PDB entry 7MB4 | X-ray diffraction, 1.83 A resolution | chains A and B of the 4 polymer chains in the assembly

[Chain A (and B)]
Protein: 3C-like proteinase
Source organism: Severe acute respiratory syndrome coronavirus 2
Notes: EC 3.4.22.69; chain B of this document is another copy of the same molecule, construct and numbering; everything in this record applies to it too
UniProt: P0DTD1 (R1AB_SARS2); residues 1-306 here correspond to UniProt positions 3264-3569 (UniProt number = residue number + 3263)
Amino-acid sequence (306 residues; row label = number of the first residue in the row):
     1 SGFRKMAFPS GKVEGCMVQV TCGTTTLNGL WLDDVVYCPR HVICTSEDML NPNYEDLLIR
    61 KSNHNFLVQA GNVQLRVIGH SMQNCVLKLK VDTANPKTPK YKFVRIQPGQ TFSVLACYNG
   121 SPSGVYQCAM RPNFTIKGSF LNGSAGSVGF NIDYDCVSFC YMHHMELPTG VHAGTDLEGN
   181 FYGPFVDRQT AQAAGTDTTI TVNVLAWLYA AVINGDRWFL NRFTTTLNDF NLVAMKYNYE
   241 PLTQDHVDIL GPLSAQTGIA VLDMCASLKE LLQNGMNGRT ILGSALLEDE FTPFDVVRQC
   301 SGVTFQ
Disordered / not traced: 306
Differences from the reference sequence: engineered mutation Ala145 (Cys3408 in P0DTD1)
UniProt features mapped onto this chain:
  - active site: His41 (For 3CL-PRO activity)
  - site: Gln306 (Cleavage)
  - cross-link (Glycyl lysine isopeptide (Lys-Gly)): Lys5 (interchain with G-Cter in ubiquitin), Lys90 (interchain with G-Cter in ubiquitin)

[Interface between chain A and chain B]
Residue-residue contacts (91):
  Ser1(A) with Gly138(B); Ser139(B); Phe140(B), hydrogen bond (backbone-backbone); Glu166(B), hydrogen bond; Gly170(B); His172(B), hydrogen bond (backbone-side chain)
  Gly2(A) with Gly138(B); Ser139(B), hydrogen bond (backbone-side chain)
  Phe3(A) with Gly138(B)
  Arg4(A) with Lys5(B); Tyr126(B); Gln127(B), hydrogen bond (side chain-backbone); Lys137(B), hydrogen bond (side chain-backbone); Glu290(B), salt bridge
  Lys5(A) with Arg4(B); Tyr126(B)
  Met6(A) with Ser123(B); Gly124(B); Val125(B); Tyr126(B), hydrophobic
  Ala7(A) with Gly124(B); Val125(B), hydrogen bond (backbone-backbone)
  Pro9(A) with Ser10(B); Glu14(B); Pro122(B), hydrophobic; Ser123(B); Gly124(B)
  Ser10(A) with Pro9(B); Ser10(B), hydrogen bond (side chain-backbone); Glu14(B), hydrogen bond (backbone-side chain)
  Gly11(A) with Gly11(B); Glu14(B), hydrogen bond (backbone-side chain)
  Glu14(A) with Pro9(B); Ser10(B), hydrogen bond (side chain-backbone); Gly11(B), hydrogen bond (side chain-backbone)
  Tyr118(A) with Thr304(B)
  Ser121(A) with Thr304(B)
  Pro122(A) with Pro9(B), hydrophobic; Thr304(B); Phe305(B), hydrogen bond (backbone-backbone)
  Ser123(A) with Pro9(B); Arg298(B), hydrogen bond (backbone-side chain); Val303(B), hydrogen bond (side chain-backbone); Thr304(B); Phe305(B)
  Gly124(A) with Met6(B); Ala7(B); Arg298(B)
  Val125(A) with Met6(B); Ala7(B), hydrogen bond (backbone-backbone); Phe8(B); Val125(B), hydrophobic
  Tyr126(A) with Lys5(B); Met6(B), hydrophobic
  Gln127(A) with Arg4(B)
  Cys128(A) with Arg4(B)
  Lys137(A) with Arg4(B), hydrogen bond (backbone-side chain)
  Gly138(A) with Ser1(B); Gly2(B)
  Ser139(A) with Ser1(B); Gly2(B), hydrogen bond (side chain-backbone); Met6(B); Gln299(B), hydrogen bond
  Phe140(A) with Ser1(B), hydrogen bond (backbone-backbone)
  Leu141(A) with Gln299(B); Cys300(B); Ser301(B); Gly302(B)
  Glu166(A) with Ser1(B), hydrogen bond (side chain-backbone)
  His172(A) with Ser1(B), hydrogen bond (side chain-backbone)
  Thr280(A) with Leu286(B)
  Gly283(A) with Leu286(B)
  Ala285(A) with Ala285(B), hydrophobic; Leu286(B), hydrophobic
  Leu286(A) with Thr280(B); Gly283(B); Ala285(B), hydrophobic
  Glu290(A) with Arg4(B), salt bridge
  Gln299(A) with Ser139(B), hydrogen bond; Leu141(B)
  Cys300(A) with Leu141(B)
  Ser301(A) with Leu141(B)
  Gly302(A) with Tyr118(B); Leu141(B)
  Val303(A) with Ser123(B)
  Thr304(A) with Tyr118(B); Ser121(B); Pro122(B); Ser123(B)
  Phe305(A) with Pro122(B), hydrogen bond (backbone-backbone); Ser123(B)
Interface residues without a listed pair, chain A (43 interface residues in all): Phe8, Leu115, Gly170, Ser284
Interface residues without a listed pair, chain B (44 interface residues in all): Phe3, Leu115, Cys128, Ser284

[Summary]
The interface between chain A and chain B involves 43 residues on one side and 44 on the other; the contacts
include 24 hydrogen bonds and 2 salt bridges. Among the polar pairs are Arg4(A)-Glu290(B), Ser1(A)-Glu166(B)
and Ser1(A)-His172(B).
Chain A and chain B are both 3C-like proteinase (Severe acute respiratory syndrome coronavirus 2); the
structure, SARS-CoV-2 Main Protease (Mpro) C145A in Complex with Cleavage Site Nsp4/5 (P6-P1), was determined
by X-ray diffraction (same publication as 7MB5, 7MB6, 7MB7, 7MB8, 7MB9, 7T70 and 8 further entries).
